PDB entry 8J92 | electron microscopy, 2.90 A resolution | chains E and I of the 10 polymer chains in the assembly

# Chain E
Name: Histone H3.1
Source organism: Arabidopsis thaliana
UniProtKB: P59226 (H31_ARATH); residues 0-135 here correspond to UniProt positions 1-136 (UniProt number = residue number + 1)
Sequence (139 residues; row label = number of the first residue in the row; numbers below 1 keep their minus sign (Gly-3 is residue -3)):
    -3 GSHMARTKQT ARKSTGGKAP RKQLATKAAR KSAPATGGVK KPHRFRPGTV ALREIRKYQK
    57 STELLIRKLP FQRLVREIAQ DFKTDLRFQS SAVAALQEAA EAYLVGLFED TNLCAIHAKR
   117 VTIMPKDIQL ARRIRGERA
Unresolved in the structure: -3 to 38
Construct notes: expression tag (-3 to -1)
UniProt features mapped onto this chain:
  - site: Lys14 (Not N6-methylated), Lys27 (Not N6-acetylated), Ala31 (Recognition by ATXR5 and ATXR6), Lys36 (Not N6-acetylated)
  - modified residue: Lys4 (N6,N6,N6-trimethyllysine), Lys9 (N6,N6,N6-trimethyllysine), Ser10 (Phosphoserine), Thr11 (Phosphothreonine), Lys14 (N6-acetyllysine), Lys18 (N6-acetyllysine), Lys23 (N6-acetyllysine), Lys27 (N6,N6,N6-trimethyllysine), Ser28 (Phosphoserine), Lys36 (N6,N6,N6-trimethyllysine)

# Chain I
Molecule: 169-nt DNA strand
Source organism: synthetic construct
Sequence (169 nucleotides; row label = number of the first residue in the row; numbers below 1 keep their minus sign (DA-95 is residue -95)):
   -95 ATCGGACCCT ATCGCGAGCC AGGCCTGAGA ATCCGGTGCC GAGGCCGCTC AATTGGTCGT
   -35 AGACAGCTCT AGCACCGCTT AAACGCACGT ACGCGCTGTC CCCCGCGTTT TAACCGCCAA
    25 GGGGATTACT CCCTAGTCTC CAGGCACGTG TCAGATATAT ACATCCGAT
Unresolved in the structure: -95 to -78, 72-73

# Interface between chain E and chain I
Pairs across the interface (19):
  Arg40(E) with DC70(I), phosphate contact; DG71(I), phosphate contact
  Arg42(E) with DA-5(I), salt bridge to the phosphate; DC70(I), salt bridge to the phosphate
  Thr45(E) with DC69(I), phosphate contact; DC70(I), hydrogen bond to the phosphate
  Arg72(E) with DC-23(I), salt bridge to the phosphate
  Arg83(E) with DG-24(I), phosphate contact; DC-23(I), phosphate contact
  Phe84(E) with DG-24(I), phosphate contact; DC-23(I), hydrogen bond to the phosphate
  Gln85(E) with DG-24(I), phosphate contact
  Ser86(E) with DG-24(I), phosphate contact
  Arg116(E) with DG-3(I), phosphate contact; DC-2(I), phosphate contact
  Val117(E) with DG-3(I), hydrogen bond to the phosphate
  Thr118(E) with DG-3(I), hydrogen bond to the phosphate
  Met120(E) with DG-3(I), phosphate contact; DC-2(I), phosphate contact
Interface residues without a listed pair, chain E (18 interface residues in all): His39, Phe41, Pro43, Arg63, Lys115, Lys122
Interface residues without a listed pair, chain I (11 interface residues in all): DA-14, DA-13, DC-4

# Summary
Chain E and chain I form an interface of 18 and 11 residues respectively, with 4 hydrogen bonds and 3 salt
bridges. Polar contacts include Thr45(E)-DC70(I), Phe84(E)-DC-23(I) and Val117(E)-DG-3(I).
Chain E is Histone H3.1 (Arabidopsis thaliana) and chain I is a 169-nt DNA strand (synthetic construct); the
structure, Cryo-EM structure of nucleosome containing Arabidopsis thaliana H2A.W, was determined by electron
microscopy (same publication as 8J90).
